PDB entry 4BBA | X-ray diffraction, 1.92 A resolution | chain A

[Chain A]
Protein: Glucokinase regulatory protein
Source organism: Homo sapiens
Reference sequence: Q14397 (GCKR_HUMAN); residues 0-624 here correspond to UniProt positions 1-625 (UniProt number = residue number + 1)
Sequence (633 residues; each row starts with the number of its first residue; numbering starts at 0):
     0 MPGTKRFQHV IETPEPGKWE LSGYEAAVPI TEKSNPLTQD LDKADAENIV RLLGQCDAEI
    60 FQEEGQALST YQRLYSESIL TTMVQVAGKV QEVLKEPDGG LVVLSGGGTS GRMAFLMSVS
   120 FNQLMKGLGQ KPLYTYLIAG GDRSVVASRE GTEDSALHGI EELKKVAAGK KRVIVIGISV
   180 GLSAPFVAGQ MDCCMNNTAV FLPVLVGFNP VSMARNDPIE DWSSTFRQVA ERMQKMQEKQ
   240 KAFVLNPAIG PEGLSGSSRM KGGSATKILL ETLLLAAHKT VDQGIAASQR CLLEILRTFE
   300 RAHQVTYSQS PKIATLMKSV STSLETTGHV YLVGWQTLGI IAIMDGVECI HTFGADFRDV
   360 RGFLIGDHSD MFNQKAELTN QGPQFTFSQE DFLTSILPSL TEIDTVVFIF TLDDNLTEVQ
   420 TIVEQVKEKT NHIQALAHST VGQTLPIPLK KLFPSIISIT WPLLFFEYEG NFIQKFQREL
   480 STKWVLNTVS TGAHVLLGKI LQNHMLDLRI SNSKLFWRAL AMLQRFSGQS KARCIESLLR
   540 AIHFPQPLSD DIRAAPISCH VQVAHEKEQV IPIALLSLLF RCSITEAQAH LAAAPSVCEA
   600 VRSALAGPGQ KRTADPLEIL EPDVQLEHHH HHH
Disordered / not traced: 0-4, 63-67, 605-632
Sequence notes: engineered mutation Thr325 (Lys326 in Q14397), Thr326 (Lys327 in Q14397); expression tag (625-632)
UniProt features mapped onto this chain:
  - region: Ala198, Val199 (Important for interaction with GCK), Leu462 to Phe464 (Essential for interaction with GCK)
  - binding site (beta-D-fructose 1-phosphate): Thr108, Ser109, Glu152, Ser178 to Gly180, Glu347, Lys513
  - binding site (beta-D-fructose 6-phosphate): Thr108, Ser109, Ser178 to Gly180, Lys513

[In short]
Curated annotation (UniProt) lists 8 beta-D-fructose 1-phosphate-binding residues and 6 beta-D-fructose
6-phosphate-binding residues.
Chain A is Glucokinase regulatory protein (Homo sapiens); the structure, Crystal structure of glucokinase
regulatory protein complexed to phosphate, was determined by X-ray diffraction (same publication as 4BB9).
